8WIB - chains M and A of the 50 polymer chains in the assembly; structure by electron microscopy, 3.50 A resolution.

[Chain M]
Name: 50S ribosomal protein L13
Source organism: Mycolicibacterium smegmatis MC2 155
Reference sequence: A0QSP8 (RL13_MYCS2); residues 1-147 here = UniProt positions 1-147
Amino-acid sequence (147 residues; each row starts with the number of its first residue):
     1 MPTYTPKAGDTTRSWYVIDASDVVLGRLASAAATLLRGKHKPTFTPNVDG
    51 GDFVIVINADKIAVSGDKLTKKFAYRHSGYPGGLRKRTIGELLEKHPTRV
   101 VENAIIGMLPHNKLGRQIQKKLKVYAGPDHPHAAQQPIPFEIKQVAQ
Disordered / not traced: 1

[Chain A]
Molecule: 23S rRNA
Source organism: Mycolicibacterium smegmatis MC2 155
Sequence (3119 nucleotides; each row starts with the number of its first residue):
     2 AAGUGUUUAAGGGCGCAUGGUGGAUGCCUUGGCACUGGGAGCCGAUGAAG
    52 GACGUAGGAGGCUGCGAUAAGCCUCGGGGAGCUGUCAACCGAGCGUUGAU
   102 CCGAGGAUGUCCGAAUGGGGAAACCCGGCACGAGUGAUGUCGUGUCACCA
   152 GGCGCUGAAUAUAUAGGCGUCUGGGGGGAACGCGGGGAAGUGAAACAUCU
   202 CAGUACCCGUAGGAAGAGAAAACAAAAUGUGAUUCCGUGAGUAGUGGCGA
   252 GCGAAAGCGGAGGAUGGCUAAACCGUAUGCAUGUGAUACCGGGUAGGGGU
   302 UGUGUGUGCGGGGUUGUGGGACCUAUCUUUCCGGCUCUACCUGGCUGGAG
   352 GGCAGUGAGAAAAUGUUGUGGUUAGCGGAAAUGGCUUGGGAUGGCCUGCC
   402 GUAGACGGUGAGAGCCCGGUACGUGAAAACCCGACGUCUGUCUUGAUGGU
   452 GUUCCCGAGUAGCAGCGGGCCCGUGGAAUCUGCUGUGAAUCUGCCGGGAC
   502 CACCCGGUAAGCCUGAAUACUUCCCAGUGACCGAUAGCGGAUUAGUACCG
   552 UGAGGGAAUGGUGAAAAGUACCCCGGGAGGGGAGUGAAAGAGUACCUGAA
   602 ACCGUGCGCUUACAAUCCGUCAGAGCCCUCGACGUGUCGUGGGGUGAUGG
   652 CGUGCCUUUUGAAGAAUGAGCCUGCGAGUCAGGGACAUGUCGCGAGGUUA
   702 ACCCGGGUGGGGUAGCCGCAGCGAAAGCGAGUCUGAAUAGGGCGUAUCCA
   752 CACAAGAGUGUGUGGUGUAGUGGUGUGUUCUGGACCCGAAGCGGAGUGAU
   802 CUACCCAUGGCCAGGGUGAAGCGCGGGUAAGACCGCGUGGAGGCCCGAAC
   852 CCACUUAGGUUGAAGACUGAGGGGAUGAGCUGUGGGUAGGGGUGAAAGGC
   902 CAAUCAAACUCCGUGAUAGCUGGUUCUCCCCGAAAUGCAUUUAGGUGCAG
   952 CGUCGCAUGUUUCUUGCCGGAGGUAGAGCUACUGGAUGGCCGAUGGGCCC
  1002 CACAGGGUUACUGACGUCAGCCAAACUCCGAAUGCCGGUAAGUCCAAGAG
  1052 UGCGGCAGUGAGACGGCGGGGGAUAAGCUCCGUGCGUCGAGAGGGAAACA
  1102 GCCCAGAUCGCCGGCUAAGGCCCCUAAGCGUGUGCUAAGUGGAAAAGGAU
  1152 GUGCAGUCGCGAAGACAACCAGGAGGUUGGCUUAGAAGCAGCCACCCUUG
  1202 AAAGAGUGCGUAAUAGCUCACUGGUCAAGUGAUUGUGCGCCGAUAAUGUA
  1252 GCGGGGCUCAAGCACACCGCCGAAGCCGCGGCAGCCAACGUGUUGGCUGG
  1302 GUAGGGGAGCGUCCUGCAUCCGGUGAAGCCGCCGAGUGAUCGAGUGGUGG
  1352 AGGGUGUGGGAGUGAGAAUGCAGGCAUGAGUAGCGAUUAGGCAAGUGAGA
  1402 ACCUUGCCCGCCGAAAGACCAAGGGUUCCUGGGCCAGGCCAGUCCGCCCA
  1452 GGGUGAGUCGGGACCUAAGGCGAGGCCGACAGGCGUAGUCGAUGGACAAC
  1502 GGGUUGAUAUUCCCGUACCCGUGUAUGUGCGUCCAUGAUGAAUCAGCGGU
  1552 ACUAACCAUCCAAAACCACCGUGACCGCACCUUUCGGGGUGUGGCGUUGG
  1602 UGGGGCUGCAUGGGACCUUCGUUGGUAGUAGUCAAGCGAUGGGGUGACGC
  1652 AGGAAGGUAGCCGUACCGGUCAGUGGUAAUACCGGGGUAAGCCUGUAGGG
  1702 AGUCAGAUAGGUAAAUCCGUCUGGCAUAUAUCCUGAGAGGUGAUGCAUAG
  1752 CCGAGUGAGGCGAAUUCGGUGAUCCUAUGCUGCCGAGAAAAGCCUCUAGC
  1802 GAGGACAUACACGGCCCGUACCCCAAACCAACACAGGUGGUCAGGUAGAG
  1852 AAUACUAAGGCGUACGAGUGAACUAUGGUUAAGGAACUCGGCAAAAUGCC
  1902 CCCGUAACUUCGGGAGAAGGGGGACCCACAUGGCGUGUAAGCCUUUACGG
  1952 CCCAAGCGUGAGUGGGUGGCACAAACCAGUGAGAAGCGACUGUUUACUAA
  2002 AAACACAGGUCCGUGCGAAGUCGCAAGACGAUGUAUACGGACUGACGCCU
  2052 GCCCGGUGCUGGAAGGUUAAGAGGACCCGUUAACUCCCUUUGGGGGUGAA
  2102 GCGGAGAAUUUAAGCCCCAGUAAACGGCGGUGGUAACUAUAACCAUCCUA
  2152 AGGUAGCGAAAUUCCUUGUCGGGUAAGUUCCGACCUGCACGAAUGGCGUA
  2202 ACGACUUCUCAACUGUCUCAACCAUAGACUCGGCGAAAUUGCACUACGAG
  2252 UAAAGAUGCUCGUUACGCGCGGCAGGACGAAAAGACCCCGGGACCUUCAC
  2302 UACAACUUGGUAUUGGUGCUCGAUACGGUUUGUGUAGGAUAGGUGGGAGA
  2352 CUGUGAAGCUCACACGCCAGUGUGGGUGGAGUCGUUGUUGAAAUACCACU
  2402 CUGAUCGUAUUGGGCCUCUAACCUCGGACCGUAUAUCCGGUUCAGGGACA
  2452 GUGCCUGGUGGGUAGUUUAACUGGGGCGGUUGCCUCCUAAAAUGUAACGG
  2502 AGGCGCCCAAAGGUUCCCUCAACCUGGACGGCAAUCAGGUGUUGAGUGUA
  2552 AGUGCACAAGGGAGCUUGACUGCGAGACGGACAUGUCGAGCAGGGACGAA
  2602 AGUCGGGACUAGUGAUCCGGCACCUCUGAGUGGAAGGGGUGUCGCUCAAC
  2652 GGAUAAAAGGUACCCCGGGGAUAACAGGCUGAUCUUCCCCAAGAGUCCAU
  2702 AUCGACGGGAUGGUUUGGCACCUCGAUGUCGGCUCGUCGCAUCCUGGGGC
  2752 UGGAGCAGGUCCCAAGGGUUGGGCUGUUCGCCCAUUAAAGCGGCACGCGA
  2802 GCUGGGUUUAGAACGUCGUGAGACAGUUCGGUCUCUAUCCGCCGCGCGCG
  2852 UCAGAAGCUUGAGGAAACCUGUCCCUAGUACGAGAGGACCGGGACGGACG
  2902 AACCUCUGGUAUACCAGUUGUCCCACCAGGGGCACGGCUGGAUAGCCACG
  2952 UUCGGACAGGAUAACCGCUGAAAGCAUCUAAGCGGGAAACCUCUUCCAAG
  3002 ACCAGGCUUCUCACCCUCUAGGAGGGAUAAGGCCCCCCGCAGACCACGGG
  3052 AUUGAUAGACCAGACCUGGAAGCCUAGUAAUAGGUGCAGGGAACUGGCAC
  3102 UAACCGGCCGAAAACUUAC
Disordered / not traced: 1171-1220, 1562-1605, 2697-2699

[Interface between chain M and chain A]
Pairs across the interface (94; chain M residue first):
  Pro2(M) - C1113(A)  base contact
  Thr3(M) - C1113(A)  hydrogen bond to the base
  Pro6(M) - A625(A)  sugar contact
  Lys7(M) - A625(A)  salt bridge to the phosphate
  Trp15(M) - G4(A)  sugar contact
  Asp22(M) - C1260(A)  hydrogen bond to the base
  Val24(M) - C1258(A)  phosphate contact
  Val24(M) - U1259(A)  phosphate contact
  Val24(M) - C1260(A)  base contact
  Leu25(M) - C1258(A)  phosphate contact
  Gly26(M) - G1257(A)  phosphate contact
  Gly26(M) - C1258(A)  hydrogen bond to the phosphate
  Gly26(M) - A1262(A)  base contact
  Arg27(M) - C1130(A)  hydrogen bond to the base
  Arg27(M) - C1260(A)  hydrogen bond to the sugar
  Ser30(M) - C1123(A)  base contact
  Ser30(M) - G1256(A)  base contact
  Ser30(M) - A1262(A)  base contact
  Thr34(M) - C1124(A)  sugar contact
  Arg37(M) - C1125(A)  salt bridge to the phosphate
  Arg37(M) - U1126(A)  salt bridge to the phosphate
  Lys39(M) - C1125(A)  salt bridge to the phosphate
  Lys39(M) - A1127(A)  salt bridge to the phosphate
  Asn47(M) - A623(A)  base contact
  Asn47(M) - A648(A)  base contact
  Asn47(M) - U649(A)  hydrogen bond to the base
  Asn47(M) - G650(A)  sugar contact
  Phe53(M) - U5(A)  phosphate contact
  Ser65(M) - U1259(A)  hydrogen bond to the phosphate
  Ser65(M) - C1260(A)  phosphate contact
  Gly66(M) - U1259(A)  base contact
  Lys68(M) - G1140(A)  hydrogen bond to the base
  Lys68(M) - C1258(A)  salt bridge to the phosphate
  Lys68(M) - U1259(A)  salt bridge to the phosphate
  Lys71(M) - G1140(A)  salt bridge to the phosphate
  Lys72(M) - G1257(A)  salt bridge to the phosphate
  Tyr75(M) - U1250(A)  sugar contact
  Arg76(M) - G2864(A)  phosphate contact
  Arg76(M) - G2865(A)  salt bridge to the phosphate
  His77(M) - G1249(A)  stacking on the base
  Ser78(M) - G2865(A)  hydrogen bond to the phosphate
  Ser78(M) - A2866(A)  hydrogen bond to the phosphate
  Tyr80(M) - G2865(A)  sugar contact
  Tyr80(M) - A2866(A)  sugar contact
  Pro81(M) - U2738(A)  phosphate contact
  Pro81(M) - C2739(A)  phosphate contact
  Gly82(M) - G1249(A)  hydrogen bond to the phosphate
  Gly82(M) - C2739(A)  phosphate contact
  Gly83(M) - A2866(A)  phosphate contact
  Leu84(M) - U1250(A)  base contact
  Arg85(M) - A2866(A)  salt bridge to the phosphate
  Arg85(M) - C2992(A)  salt bridge to the phosphate
  Arg87(M) - G2864(A)  salt bridge to the phosphate
  His96(M) - G2864(A)  phosphate contact
  Arg99(M) - A2863(A)  hydrogen bond to the phosphate
  Arg99(M) - G2864(A)  salt bridge to the phosphate
  Glu102(M) - C3004(A)  hydrogen bond to the base
  Ala104(M) - G1256(A)  hydrogen bond to the sugar
  Ala104(M) - G1257(A)  phosphate contact
  Gly107(M) - G1255(A)  base contact
  Gly107(M) - G1256(A)  sugar contact
  Met108(M) - C1124(A)  hydrogen bond to the sugar
  Met108(M) - C1125(A)  sugar contact
  Met108(M) - G1256(A)  hydrogen bond to the base
  Met108(M) - G1257(A)  sugar contact
  Pro110(M) - C1125(A)  phosphate contact
  His111(M) - G2263(A)  salt bridge to the phosphate
  His111(M) - U2264(A)  phosphate contact
  Asn112(M) - G650(A)  phosphate contact
  Asn112(M) - G651(A)  hydrogen bond to the phosphate
  Lys113(M) - A615(A)  phosphate contact
  Lys113(M) - A616(A)  salt bridge to the phosphate
  Lys113(M) - U649(A)  salt bridge to the phosphate
  Lys113(M) - G650(A)  hydrogen bond to the phosphate
  Leu114(M) - G650(A)  hydrogen bond to the phosphate
  Arg116(M) - A615(A)  base contact
  Arg116(M) - A616(A)  salt bridge to the phosphate
  Lys120(M) - C3003(A)  hydrogen bond to the phosphate
  Lys120(M) - C3004(A)  salt bridge to the phosphate
  Pro131(M) - A3(A)  sugar contact
  His132(M) - A3(A)  hydrogen bond to the sugar
  His132(M) - G4(A)  phosphate contact
  Ala134(M) - A2(A)  base contact
  Ala134(M) - U3118(A)  hydrogen bond to the sugar
  Ala134(M) - A3119(A)  sugar contact
  Gln135(M) - A3(A)  hydrogen bond to the sugar
  Gln135(M) - G4(A)  sugar contact
  Gln136(M) - U3118(A)  hydrogen bond to the sugar
  Ile142(M) - C1130(A)  base contact
  Lys143(M) - C1130(A)  hydrogen bond to the base
  Gln144(M) - C1130(A)  sugar contact
  Gln144(M) - G1131(A)  hydrogen bond to the phosphate
  Gln147(M) - G1129(A)  hydrogen bond to the base
  Gln147(M) - G1131(A)  sugar contact
Other interface residues (no listed pair), chain M (63 interface residues in all): Thr5, Ala8, Ala33, Pro46, Ala63, Asp67, Asn103, Lys123, Val145
Other interface residues (no listed pair), chain A (48 interface residues in all): C614, G624, G626, U2993

[In short]
Chain M and chain A form an interface of 63 and 48 residues respectively, with 27 hydrogen bonds, 19 salt
bridges and 1 aromatic stacking contact. Polar pairs include Thr3(M)-C1113(A), Asp22(M)-C1260(A) and
Arg27(M)-C1130(A).
Here chain M is 50S ribosomal protein L13 and chain A is 23S rRNA, both from Mycolicibacterium smegmatis MC2
155. Entry 8WIB (Cryo- EM structure of Mycobacterium smegmatis 70S ribosome, E- tRNA and RafH) was determined
by electron microscopy (same publication as 8WHX, 8WHY, 8WI7, 8WI8, 8WI9, 8WIC, 8WID and 8WIF).
